6CQR - chains B and C of the 5 polymer chains in the assembly; structure by X-ray diffraction, 3.04 A resolution.

[Chain B]
Name: HLA class II histocompatibility antigen, DRB1-1 beta chain
Organism: Homo sapiens
UniProt: P04229 (2B11_HUMAN); residues 1-190 here correspond to UniProt positions 30-219 (UniProt number = residue number + 29)
Sequence (190 residues; row label = number of the first residue in the row):
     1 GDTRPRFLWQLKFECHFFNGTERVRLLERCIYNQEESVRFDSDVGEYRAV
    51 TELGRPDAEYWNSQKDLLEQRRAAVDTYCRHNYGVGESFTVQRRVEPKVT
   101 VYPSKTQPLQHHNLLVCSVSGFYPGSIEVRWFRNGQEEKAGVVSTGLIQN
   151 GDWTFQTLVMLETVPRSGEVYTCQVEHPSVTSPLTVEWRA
Cystine bridges: Cys117-Cys173
Reported in the primary citation:
  - conformationally variable residues (helix shift): Ser63 to Ala73

[Chain C]
Name: Peptide from Capsid protein p24
UniProt: P04591 (GAG_HV1H2); residues 89-101 here correspond to UniProt positions 299-311 (UniProt number = residue number + 210)
Sequence (13 residues; row label = number of the first residue in the row):
    89 RFYKTLRAEQASQ

[How chain B and chain C interact]
Residue-residue contacts (26):
  Leu11(B) - Ala96(C)  hydrophobic
  Phe13(B) - Leu94(C)  hydrophobic
  Leu26(B) - Leu94(C)  hydrophobic
  Pro56(B) - Ser100(C)
  Asp57(B) - Ala99(C)
  Asp57(B) - Ser100(C)  hydrogen bond (side chain-backbone)
  Tyr60(B) - Gln98(C)
  Tyr60(B) - Ser100(C)
  Trp61(B) - Glu97(C)
  Trp61(B) - Gln98(C)  hydrogen bond (side chain-backbone)
  Trp61(B) - Ala99(C)  hydrophobic
  Leu67(B) - Glu97(C)
  Arg71(B) - Arg95(C)  hydrogen bond (side chain-backbone)
  Ala74(B) - Leu94(C)  hydrophobic
  Tyr78(B) - Lys92(C)
  Tyr78(B) - Leu94(C)
  His81(B) - Arg89(C)  hydrogen bond (backbone-side chain)
  His81(B) - Phe90(C)  hydrogen bond (side chain-backbone)
  His81(B) - Lys92(C)
  Asn82(B) - Tyr91(C)
  Asn82(B) - Lys92(C)  hydrogen bond (side chain-backbone)
  Gly84(B) - Arg89(C)  hydrogen bond (backbone-side chain)
  Val85(B) - Arg89(C)
  Val85(B) - Phe90(C)
  Gly86(B) - Tyr91(C)
  Phe89(B) - Tyr91(C)
Interface residues without a listed pair, chain B (18 interface residues in all): Thr77
Interface residues without a listed pair, chain C (12 interface residues in all): Thr93

[In short]
18 residues of chain B and 12 residues of chain C are in contact; the contacts include 7 hydrogen bonds. Polar
contacts include Asp57(B)-Ser100(C), Trp61(B)-Gln98(C) and Arg71(B)-Arg95(C). The paper reports conformational
variability at Ser63(B).
Here chain B is HLA class II histocompatibility antigen, DRB1-1 beta chain (Homo sapiens) and chain C is
Peptide from Capsid protein p24. Entry 6CQR (Crystal structure of F24 TCR -DR1-RQ13 peptide complex) was
determined by X-ray diffraction together with 6CPH, 6CPL, 6CPN, 6CPO, 6CQJ, 6CQL, 6CQN and 6CQQ from the same
study.
